7TKK - chains T and V of the 27 polymer chains in the assembly; structure by electron microscopy, 7.30 A resolution (low resolution: residue-level contacts below are approximate; hydrogen-bond / salt-bridge calls are withheld).

== Chain T ==
Molecule: ATP synthase subunit a
Source organism: Saccharomyces cerevisiae
Reference sequence: P00854 (ATP6_YEAST); residues 1-249 here correspond to UniProt positions 11-259 (UniProt number = residue number + 10)
Amino-acid sequence (249 residues; numbered 1 to 249; the number before each row is that of its first residue):
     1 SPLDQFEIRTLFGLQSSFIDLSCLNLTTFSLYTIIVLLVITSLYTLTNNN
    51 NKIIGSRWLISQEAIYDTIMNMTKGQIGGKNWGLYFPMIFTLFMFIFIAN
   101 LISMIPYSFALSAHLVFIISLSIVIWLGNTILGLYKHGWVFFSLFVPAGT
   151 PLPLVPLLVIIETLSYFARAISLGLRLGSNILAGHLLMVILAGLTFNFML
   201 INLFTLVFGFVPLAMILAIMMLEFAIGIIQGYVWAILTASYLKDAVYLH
Not modelled in the structure: 1-25

== Chain V ==
Molecule: ATP synthase subunit d
Source organism: Saccharomyces cerevisiae
Reference sequence: P30902 (ATP7_YEAST); residues 1-173 here correspond to UniProt positions 2-174 (UniProt number = residue number + 1)
Amino-acid sequence (173 residues; numbered 1 to 173; the number before each row is that of its first residue):
     1 SLAKSAANKLDWAKVISSLRITGSTATQLSSFKKRNDEARRQLLELQSQP
    51 TEVDFSHYRSVLKNTSVIDKIESYVKQYKPVKIDASKQLQVIESFEKHAM
   101 TNAKETESLVSKELKDLQSTLDNIQSARPFDELTVDDLTKIKPEIDAKVE
   151 EMVKKGKWDVPGYKDRFGNLNVM
Not modelled in the structure: 1-2
UniProt features mapped onto this chain:
  - modified residue: Ser1 (N-acetylserine)

== Chain T / chain V interface ==
Residue-residue contacts - 5 pairs, chain T then chain V:
  Asn51(T) with Leu133(V); Thr134(V)
  Ile53(T) with Leu133(V)
  Lys80(T) with Gly156(V)
  Gly83(T) with Gly156(V)
Other interface residues (no listed pair), chain T (10 interface residues in all): Asn50, Lys52, Ala64, Asp67, Thr68, Leu84
Other interface residues (no listed pair), chain V (6 interface residues in all): Val135, Lys155, Asn169

== Summary ==
10 residues of chain T face 6 of chain V across their interface.
Here chain T is ATP synthase subunit a and chain V is ATP synthase subunit d, both from Saccharomyces
cerevisiae. Entry 7TKK (Yeast ATP synthase State 2catalytic(e) with 10 mM ATP backbone model) was determined
by electron microscopy together with 7TJS, 7TJT, 7TJU, 7TJV, 7TJW, 7TJX and 30 further entries from the same
study.
